Entry 7YEZ (electron microscopy, 3.40 A resolution); this record covers chains 5 and A of the 22 polymer chains in the assembly.

Chain 5 (and A):
Molecule: RNA helicase
From: Mammalian orthoreovirus 3
Notes: EC 3.6.4.13; chain A of this document is another copy of the same molecule, construct and numbering; everything in this record applies to it too
Reference sequence: C9E874 (C9E874_9REOV); residues 1-1275 here = UniProt positions 1-1275
Sequence (1275 residues; each row starts with the number of its first residue):
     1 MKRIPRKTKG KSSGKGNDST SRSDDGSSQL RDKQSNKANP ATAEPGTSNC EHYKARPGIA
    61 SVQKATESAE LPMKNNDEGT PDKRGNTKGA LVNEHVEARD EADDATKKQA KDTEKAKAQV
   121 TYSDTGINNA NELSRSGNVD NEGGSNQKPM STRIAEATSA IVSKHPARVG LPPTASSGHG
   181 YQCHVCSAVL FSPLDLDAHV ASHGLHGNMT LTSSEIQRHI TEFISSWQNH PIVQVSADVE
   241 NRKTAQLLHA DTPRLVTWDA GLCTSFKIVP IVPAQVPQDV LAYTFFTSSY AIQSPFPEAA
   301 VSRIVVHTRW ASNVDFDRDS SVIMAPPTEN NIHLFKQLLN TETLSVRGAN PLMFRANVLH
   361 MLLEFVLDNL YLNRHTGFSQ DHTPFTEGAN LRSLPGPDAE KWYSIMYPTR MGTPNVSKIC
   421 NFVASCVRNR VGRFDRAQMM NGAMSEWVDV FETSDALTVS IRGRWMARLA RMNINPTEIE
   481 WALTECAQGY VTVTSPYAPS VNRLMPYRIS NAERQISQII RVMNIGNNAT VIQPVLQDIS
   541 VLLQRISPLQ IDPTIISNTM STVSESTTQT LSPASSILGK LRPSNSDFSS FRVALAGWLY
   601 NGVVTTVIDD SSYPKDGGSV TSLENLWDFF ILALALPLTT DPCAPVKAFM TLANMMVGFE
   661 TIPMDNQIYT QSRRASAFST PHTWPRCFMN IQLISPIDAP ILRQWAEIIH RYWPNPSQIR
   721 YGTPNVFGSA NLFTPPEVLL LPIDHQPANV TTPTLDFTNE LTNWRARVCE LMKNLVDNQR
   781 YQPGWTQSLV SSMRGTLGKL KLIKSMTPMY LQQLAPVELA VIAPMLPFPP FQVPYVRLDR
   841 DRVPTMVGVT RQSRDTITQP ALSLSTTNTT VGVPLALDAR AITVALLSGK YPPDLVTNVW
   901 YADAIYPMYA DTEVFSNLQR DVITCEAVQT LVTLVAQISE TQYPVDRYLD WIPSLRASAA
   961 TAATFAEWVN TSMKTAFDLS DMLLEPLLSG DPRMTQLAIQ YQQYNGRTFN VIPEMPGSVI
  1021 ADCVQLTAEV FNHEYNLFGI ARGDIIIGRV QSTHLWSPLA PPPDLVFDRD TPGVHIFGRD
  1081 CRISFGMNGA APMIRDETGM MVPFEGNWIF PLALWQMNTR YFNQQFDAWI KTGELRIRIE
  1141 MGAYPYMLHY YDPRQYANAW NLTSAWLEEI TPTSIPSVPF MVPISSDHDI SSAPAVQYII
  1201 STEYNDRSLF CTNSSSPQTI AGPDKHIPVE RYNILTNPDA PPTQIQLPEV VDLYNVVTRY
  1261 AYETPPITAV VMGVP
Unresolved in the structure: 1, 14-39, 167-1275 (chain A: 1-146, 1275)

How chain 5 and chain A interact:
Pairs across the interface (54):
  N128(5) with T494(A), hydrogen bond (side chain-backbone); S495(A); P496(A); V1270(A); M1272(A), hydrogen bond
  A130(5) with P496(A), hydrophobic; R503(A), hydrogen bond (backbone-side chain); V1270(A)
  N131(5) with P496(A); A498(A); P499(A); S500(A); R503(A), hydrogen bond
  L133(5) with M440(A), hydrophobic; V501(A), hydrophobic
  V139(5) with G442(A); A443(A); M444(A)
  E142(5) with R433(A), salt bridge
  G143(5) with H375(A); A443(A); M444(A); S445(A), hydrogen bond (backbone-backbone)
  G144(5) with H375(A); G377(A)
  S145(5) with T376(A); G377(A)
  Q147(5) with P395(A)
  K148(5) with S393(A), hydrogen bond; L394(A), hydrogen bond (side chain-backbone); P395(A)
  R153(5) with F378(A); S379(A); S393(A)
  I154(5) with S379(A); H382(A)
  E156(5) with A399(A)
  A157(5) with Y403(A), hydrophobic; R410(A), hydrogen bond (backbone-side chain)
  T158(5) with T383(A)
  A160(5) with Q293(A), hydrogen bond (backbone-side chain); E400(A); Y403(A), hydrophobic; R410(A)
  I161(5) with F385(A), hydrophobic; R410(A)
  V162(5) with A291(A); I292(A)
  S163(5) with Y290(A), hydrogen bond (side chain-backbone); I292(A)
  K164(5) with Y290(A), hydrogen bond (backbone-backbone)
  H165(5) with S289(A)
  P166(5) with S289(A); Y290(A), hydrophobic
Interface residues without a listed pair, chain 5 (27 interface residues in all): G126, N129, D140, S159
Interface residues without a listed pair, chain A (41 interface residues in all): Q380, G396, Q438, A1269, V1271

In short:
The interface between chain 5 and chain A involves 27 residues on one side and 41 on the other; the contacts
include 11 hydrogen bonds and 1 salt bridge. Polar pairs include E142(5)-R433(A), N128(5)-T494(A) and
N128(5)-M1272(A).
Chain 5 and chain A are both RNA helicase (Mammalian orthoreovirus 3); the structure, In situ structure of
polymerase complex of mammalian reovirus in the reloaded state, was determined by electron microscopy (same
publication as 7YED, 7YEV, 7YF0 and 7YFE).
